5K5G - chains B and C of the 3 polymer chains in the assembly; structure by solution NMR.

== Chain B (and C) ==
Name: HI18
Source organism: synthetic construct
Notes: chain C of this document is another copy of the same molecule, construct and numbering; everything in this record applies to it too
Sequence (69 residues; row label = number of the first residue in the row; numbers below 1 keep their minus sign (Met-9 is residue -9)):
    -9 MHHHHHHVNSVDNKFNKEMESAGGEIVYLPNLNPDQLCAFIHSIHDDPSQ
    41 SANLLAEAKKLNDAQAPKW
Disordered / not traced: -9 to 12, 57-59
From the paper describing this entry:
  - self-association interface (contacts with another copy of this molecule); pairs are residue here / residue on that copy: Cys28-Cys28 (disulfide)

== Chain B / chain C interface ==
Pairs across the interface (12):
  Ile16(B) - Tyr18(C)
  Pro24(B) - Ile31(C)
  Pro24(B) - His32(C)
  Pro24(B) - His35(C)
  Asp25(B) - His32(C)
  Leu27(B) - Ile31(C)
  Cys28(B) - Cys28(C)  disulfide
  Ile31(B) - Pro24(C)
  Ile31(B) - Leu27(C)
  Ile31(B) - Ile31(C)
  His32(B) - Pro24(C)
  His35(B) - Pro24(C)
Other interface residues (no listed pair), chain C (8 interface residues in all): Asp25
Inter-chain disulfides: Cys28(B)-Cys28(C)

== Summary ==
Chain B and chain C each contribute 8 residues to their interface; the contacts include 1 disulfide bond. From
the paper: a self-association interface involving Cys28(B).
Both chains are HI18 (synthetic construct). Entry 5K5G (Structure of human islet amyloid polypeptide in
complex with an engineered binding protein) was determined by solution NMR.
